1YEW - chains B and C of the 3 polymer chains in the assembly; structure by X-ray diffraction, 2.80 A resolution.

[Chain B]
Protein: particulate methane monooxygenase, A subunit
From: Methylococcus capsulatus
UniProt: Q607G3 (Q607G3_METCA); numbering as in UniProt (aligned over 1-247)
Amino-acid sequence (247 residues; numbered 1 to 247; the number before each row is that of its first residue):
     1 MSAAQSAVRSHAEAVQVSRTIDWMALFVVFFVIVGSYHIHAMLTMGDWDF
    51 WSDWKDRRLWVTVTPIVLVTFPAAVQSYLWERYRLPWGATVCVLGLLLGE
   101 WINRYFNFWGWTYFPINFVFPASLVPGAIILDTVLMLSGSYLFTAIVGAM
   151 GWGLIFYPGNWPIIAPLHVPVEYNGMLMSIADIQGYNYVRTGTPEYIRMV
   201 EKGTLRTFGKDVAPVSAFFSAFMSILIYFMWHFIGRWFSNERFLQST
Disordered / not traced: 1-6, 245-247
What the authors report for this chain:
  - Zn2+ coordination: Glu-195

[Chain C]
Protein: particulate methane monooxygenase subunit C2
From: Methylococcus capsulatus
UniProt: O05111 (O05111_METCA); numbering as in UniProt (aligned over 1-289)
Amino-acid sequence (289 residues; row label = number of the first residue in the row):
     1 MHETKQGGEKRFTGAICRCSHRYNSMEVKMAATTIGGAAAAEAPLLDKKW
    51 LTFALAIYTVFYLWVRWYEGVYGWSAGLDSFAPEFETYWMNFLYTEIVLE
   101 IVTASILWGYLWKTRDRNLAALTPREELRRNFTHLVWLVAYAWAIYWGAS
   151 YFTEQDGTWHQTIVRDTDFTPSHIIEFYLSYPIYIITGFAAFIYAKTRLP
   201 FFAKGISLPYLVLVVGPFMILPNVGLNEWGHTFWFMEELFVAPLHYGFVI
   251 FGWLALAVMGTLTQTFYSFAQGGLGQSLCEAVDEGLIAK
Disordered / not traced: 1-44, 204-230, 260-289
Ion coordination: Zn2+ site 1: Asp-156, His-160, His-173; Zn2+ site 2 near His-231 (its only coordinating residue here)
What the authors report for this chain:
  - Zn2+ coordination: Asp-156, His-160, His-173

[Chain B / chain C interface]
Residue-residue contacts (126; chain B residue first):
  Ala-7(B) / Pro-124(C)
  Ala-7(B) / Arg-125(C)
  Ala-7(B) / Phe-240(C)
  Val-8(B) / Arg-125(C)
  Val-8(B) / Phe-240(C)  hydrophobic
  Arg-9(B) / Arg-125(C)
  His-11(B) / Trp-234(C)
  His-11(B) / Glu-237(C)  salt bridge
  Glu-13(B) / Leu-46(C)
  Glu-13(B) / Arg-125(C)  salt bridge
  Ala-14(B) / Met-236(C)
  Ala-14(B) / Glu-237(C)
  Val-15(B) / Phe-233(C)  hydrophobic
  Val-15(B) / Met-236(C)
  Val-17(B) / Leu-46(C)  hydrophobic
  Val-17(B) / Phe-240(C)  hydrophobic
  Ser-18(B) / Met-236(C)
  Thr-20(B) / Phe-132(C)
  Ile-21(B) / Phe-132(C)  hydrophobic
  Ile-21(B) / Leu-244(C)  hydrophobic
  Met-24(B) / Asp-47(C)
  Met-24(B) / Leu-51(C)  hydrophobic
  Met-24(B) / Leu-135(C)  hydrophobic
  Met-24(B) / Val-139(C)
  Ala-25(B) / Tyr-246(C)
  Phe-27(B) / Leu-55(C)  hydrophobic
  Phe-27(B) / Val-139(C)  hydrophobic
  Phe-27(B) / Trp-143(C)  hydrophobic
  Val-28(B) / Leu-138(C)
  Val-28(B) / Val-139(C)  hydrophobic
  Val-28(B) / Ala-142(C)  hydrophobic
  Val-28(B) / Leu-254(C)  hydrophobic
  Val-29(B) / Ile-250(C)  hydrophobic
  Phe-31(B) / Trp-143(C)  hydrophobic
  Phe-31(B) / Tyr-146(C)  hydrophobic
  Val-32(B) / Ala-142(C)  hydrophobic
  Val-32(B) / Leu-254(C)  hydrophobic
  Val-32(B) / Val-258(C)  hydrophobic
  Val-34(B) / Tyr-146(C)  hydrophobic
  Val-34(B) / Ser-150(C)
  Gly-35(B) / Ile-145(C)
  Gly-35(B) / Ala-149(C)
  Ser-36(B) / Ala-257(C)
  Ser-36(B) / Val-258(C)
  His-38(B) / Ser-150(C)  hydrogen bond
  His-38(B) / Glu-154(C)  salt bridge
  Ile-39(B) / Ala-149(C)  hydrophobic
  Met-42(B) / Ala-149(C)
  Met-42(B) / Thr-153(C)
  Met-42(B) / Glu-154(C)
  Phe-50(B) / Glu-154(C)
  Trp-51(B) / Gln-161(C)
  Phe-71(B) / Ala-257(C)
  Val-75(B) / Trp-253(C)  hydrophobic
  Tyr-78(B) / Val-249(C)  hydrogen bond (side chain-backbone)
  Tyr-78(B) / Trp-253(C)  hydrophobic
  Tyr-83(B) / Tyr-246(C)
  Tyr-83(B) / Val-249(C)
  Gly-99(B) / Ser-150(C)
  Glu-100(B) / Glu-154(C)
  Ile-102(B) / Tyr-146(C)
  Asn-103(B) / Tyr-151(C)  hydrogen bond (side chain-backbone)
  Asn-103(B) / Glu-154(C)
  Asn-103(B) / Gln-155(C)
  Asn-103(B) / Thr-158(C)
  Arg-104(B) / Glu-154(C)  salt bridge
  Phe-106(B) / Arg-66(C)  hydrogen bond (backbone-side chain)
  Asn-107(B) / Arg-66(C)
  Asn-107(B) / Tyr-151(C)  hydrogen bond
  Asn-107(B) / Gln-155(C)  hydrogen bond
  Asn-107(B) / Thr-158(C)
  Phe-108(B) / Thr-158(C)
  Trp-111(B) / Arg-66(C)
  Trp-111(B) / Glu-69(C)
  Trp-111(B) / Gly-70(C)
  Trp-111(B) / Trp-74(C)
  Trp-111(B) / Gln-155(C)
  Trp-111(B) / Trp-159(C)  hydrophobic
  Thr-112(B) / Trp-74(C)
  Thr-112(B) / Thr-158(C)
  Thr-112(B) / Trp-159(C)
  Thr-112(B) / Thr-162(C)
  Arg-190(B) / Gln-161(C)
  Thr-191(B) / His-160(C)
  Thr-191(B) / Gln-161(C)  hydrogen bond (side chain-backbone)
  Thr-191(B) / Thr-162(C)
  Gly-192(B) / Gln-161(C)
  Pro-194(B) / His-160(C)
  Glu-195(B) / His-160(C)  salt bridge
  Glu-195(B) / Arg-165(C)
  Arg-198(B) / Thr-153(C)
  Arg-198(B) / Asp-156(C)  salt bridge
  Arg-198(B) / Gly-157(C)
  Arg-198(B) / His-160(C)
  Arg-198(B) / Glu-176(C)  salt bridge
  Arg-198(B) / Phe-177(C)
  Glu-201(B) / Tyr-181(C)
  Lys-202(B) / Tyr-181(C)
  Lys-202(B) / Tyr-184(C)  hydrogen bond
  Leu-205(B) / Ile-185(C)  hydrophobic
  Arg-206(B) / Tyr-141(C)  hydrogen bond
  Arg-206(B) / Tyr-184(C)
  Arg-206(B) / Ile-185(C)
  Arg-206(B) / Gly-188(C)
  Arg-206(B) / Phe-189(C)
  Thr-207(B) / Val-258(C)
  Thr-207(B) / Met-259(C)
  Gly-209(B) / Phe-189(C)
  Lys-210(B) / Tyr-141(C)
  Lys-210(B) / Phe-251(C)
  Lys-210(B) / Leu-254(C)
  Lys-210(B) / Ala-255(C)
  Lys-210(B) / Val-258(C)
  Val-212(B) / Phe-192(C)
  Val-212(B) / Phe-251(C)
  Ala-213(B) / Phe-251(C)
  Pro-214(B) / Phe-248(C)
  Val-215(B) / Lys-196(C)
  Phe-218(B) / Phe-248(C)
  Phe-219(B) / Phe-248(C)  hydrophobic
  Phe-219(B) / Val-249(C)  hydrophobic
  Ala-221(B) / Gly-252(C)
  Ala-221(B) / Trp-253(C)  hydrogen bond (backbone-side chain)
  Phe-222(B) / Trp-253(C)
  Phe-222(B) / Leu-256(C)  hydrophobic
  Ser-224(B) / Leu-256(C)
Other interface residues (no listed pair), chain B (68 interface residues in all): Ala-74, Gly-110, Phe-114, Thr-193, Asp-211, Ala-217
Other interface residues (no listed pair), chain C (68 interface residues in all): Val-136, Ile-163, Val-164, Ser-172, His-173, His-231, His-245

[Overview]
Chain B and chain C each contribute 68 residues to their interface, with 10 hydrogen bonds and 7 salt bridges.
Polar pairs include His-11(B)/Glu-237(C), Glu-13(B)/Arg-125(C) and His-38(B)/Glu-154(C). Asp-156(C),
His-160(C) and His-173(C) coordinate Zn2+ site 1. The paper reports Zn2+ coordination by Glu-195(B) and
Asp-156(C) among others.
Here chain B is particulate methane monooxygenase, A subunit and chain C is particulate methane monooxygenase
subunit C2, both from Methylococcus capsulatus. Entry 1YEW (Crystal structure of particulate methane
monooxygenase) was determined by X-ray diffraction.
